2E0C - chains A and B; structure by X-ray diffraction, 2.00 A resolution.

== Chain A (and B) ==
Protein: 409aa long hypothetical NADP-dependent isocitrate dehydrogenase
From: Sulfolobus tokodaii str. 7
Notes: EC 1.1.1.42; chain B of this document is another copy of the same molecule, construct and numbering; everything in this record applies to it too
Reference sequence: Q96YK6 (Q96YK6_SULTO); residue numbers follow UniProt; this construct covers 1-409
Amino-acid sequence (409 residues; numbered 1 to 409; the number before each row is that of its first residue):
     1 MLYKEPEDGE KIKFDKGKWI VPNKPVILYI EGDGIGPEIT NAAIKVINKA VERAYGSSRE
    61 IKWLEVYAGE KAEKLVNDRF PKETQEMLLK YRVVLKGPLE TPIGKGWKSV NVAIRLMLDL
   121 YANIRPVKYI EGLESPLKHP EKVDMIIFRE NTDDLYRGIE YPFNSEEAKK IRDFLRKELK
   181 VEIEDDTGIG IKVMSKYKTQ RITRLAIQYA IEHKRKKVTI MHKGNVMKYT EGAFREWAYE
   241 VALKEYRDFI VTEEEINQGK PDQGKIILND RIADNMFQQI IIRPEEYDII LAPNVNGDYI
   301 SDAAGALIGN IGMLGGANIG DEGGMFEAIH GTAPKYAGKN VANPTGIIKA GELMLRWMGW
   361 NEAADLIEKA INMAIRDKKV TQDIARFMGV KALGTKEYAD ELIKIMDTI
Disordered / not traced: 101-108
What the authors report for this chain:
  - conformationally variable residues (order/disorder transition): T101 to K108

== Interface between chain A and chain B ==
Contacting residue pairs (121):
  S135(A) - K138(B)  hydrogen bond (backbone-side chain)
  P136(A) - L137(B)
  P136(A) - K138(B)  hydrogen bond (backbone-backbone)
  P136(A) - I281(B)
  L137(A) - P136(B)
  L137(A) - K138(B)  hydrogen bond (backbone-side chain)
  K138(A) - S135(B)
  K138(A) - P136(B)  hydrogen bond (backbone-backbone)
  K138(A) - L137(B)  hydrogen bond (side chain-backbone)
  K138(A) - K138(B)
  L155(A) - K192(B)
  L155(A) - M227(B)  hydrophobic
  Y156(A) - K223(B)  hydrogen bond
  Y156(A) - V226(B)  hydrophobic
  Y156(A) - M227(B)  hydrophobic
  R157(A) - E184(B)  salt bridge
  I159(A) - V181(B)  hydrophobic
  E160(A) - V226(B)
  E160(A) - M227(B)
  E160(A) - K228(B)  hydrogen bond (side chain-backbone)
  E160(A) - Y229(B)  hydrogen bond (side chain-backbone)
  E160(A) - T230(B)
  Y161(A) - L179(B)
  Y161(A) - V181(B)
  Y161(A) - Y229(B)
  P162(A) - Y229(B)
  F163(A) - W237(B)  hydrophobic
  E167(A) - L179(B)
  K170(A) - F174(B)
  K170(A) - E178(B)
  I171(A) - F174(B)  hydrophobic
  F174(A) - K170(B)
  F174(A) - I171(B)  hydrophobic
  F174(A) - F174(B)  hydrophobic
  E178(A) - K170(B)  salt bridge
  L179(A) - Y161(B)
  L179(A) - I171(B)  hydrophobic
  V181(A) - I159(B)  hydrophobic
  V181(A) - Y161(B)
  E184(A) - R157(B)  salt bridge
  E184(A) - S195(B)
  D186(A) - M194(B)
  D186(A) - S195(B)  hydrogen bond
  D186(A) - K196(B)  hydrogen bond (backbone-backbone)
  D186(A) - Y197(B)  hydrogen bond (side chain-backbone)
  T187(A) - V193(B)
  T187(A) - M194(B)
  T187(A) - S195(B)
  G188(A) - K192(B)
  G188(A) - V193(B)
  G188(A) - M194(B)  hydrogen bond (backbone-backbone)
  G188(A) - Y229(B)
  G188(A) - T230(B)
  I189(A) - K192(B)
  I189(A) - T230(B)
  G190(A) - G190(B)
  G190(A) - I191(B)
  G190(A) - K192(B)  hydrogen bond (backbone-backbone)
  G190(A) - T230(B)
  I191(A) - L175(B)  hydrophobic
  I191(A) - G190(B)
  K192(A) - L155(B)
  K192(A) - G188(B)
  K192(A) - I189(B)
  K192(A) - G190(B)  hydrogen bond (backbone-backbone)
  V193(A) - I183(B)  hydrophobic
  V193(A) - T187(B)
  V193(A) - G188(B)
  M194(A) - D186(B)
  M194(A) - T187(B)
  M194(A) - G188(B)  hydrogen bond (backbone-backbone)
  S195(A) - E184(B)
  S195(A) - D186(B)  hydrogen bond
  S195(A) - T187(B)
  K196(A) - D186(B)  hydrogen bond (backbone-backbone)
  Y197(A) - D186(B)  hydrogen bond (backbone-side chain)
  K198(A) - E184(B)
  K223(A) - Y156(B)  hydrogen bond
  K223(A) - D298(B)  salt bridge
  K223(A) - Y299(B)
  V226(A) - Y156(B)  hydrophobic
  V226(A) - E160(B)
  M227(A) - L155(B)  hydrophobic
  M227(A) - Y156(B)  hydrophobic
  M227(A) - E160(B)
  M227(A) - Y299(B)
  K228(A) - E160(B)  hydrogen bond (backbone-side chain)
  Y229(A) - E160(B)  hydrogen bond (backbone-side chain)
  Y229(A) - Y161(B)
  Y229(A) - P162(B)
  Y229(A) - G188(B)
  T230(A) - E160(B)
  T230(A) - G190(B)
  W237(A) - F163(B)  hydrophobic
  W237(A) - D186(B)
  A273(A) - Y299(B)  hydrophobic
  D274(A) - D298(B)
  D274(A) - D302(B)
  F277(A) - F277(B)  hydrophobic
  F277(A) - Y299(B)  hydrophobic
  F277(A) - A303(B)
  Q278(A) - D302(B)
  Q278(A) - A306(B)
  Q278(A) - I311(B)
  I281(A) - P136(B)
  I281(A) - I281(B)  hydrophobic
  I281(A) - A303(B)
  I282(A) - A306(B)  hydrophobic
  N296(A) - Y299(B)
  D298(A) - K223(B)  salt bridge
  Y299(A) - K223(B)
  Y299(A) - M227(B)
  Y299(A) - A273(B)  hydrophobic
  Y299(A) - F277(B)  hydrophobic
  Y299(A) - N296(B)
  D302(A) - D274(B)
  D302(A) - Q278(B)
  A303(A) - F277(B)
  A303(A) - I281(B)
  A306(A) - Q278(B)
  A306(A) - I282(B)
Also at the interface, not in a pair above, chain A (57 interface residues in all): I183, V295, L307, G309, I311
Also at the interface, not in a pair above, chain B (57 interface residues in all): E182, K198, E231, L307

== Overview ==
Chain A and chain B each contribute 57 residues to their interface, with 21 hydrogen bonds and 5 salt bridges.
Among the polar pairs are R157(A)-E184(B), E178(A)-K170(B) and K223(A)-D298(B). From the paper: conformational
variability at T101(A).
Both chains are 409aa long hypothetical NADP-dependent isocitrate dehydrogenase (Sulfolobus tokodaii str. 7).
Entry 2E0C (crystal structure of isocitrate dehydrogenase from Sulfolobus tokodaii strain7 at 2.0 A
resolution) was determined by X-ray diffraction.
